Entry 7EU9 (X-ray diffraction, 2.35 A resolution); this record covers chains A and C of the 4 polymer chains in the assembly.

[Chain A]
Protein: Cas12i1 D647A mutant
Organism: Lachnospiraceae bacterium ND2006
Chain sequence (1101 residues; row label = number of the first residue in the row):
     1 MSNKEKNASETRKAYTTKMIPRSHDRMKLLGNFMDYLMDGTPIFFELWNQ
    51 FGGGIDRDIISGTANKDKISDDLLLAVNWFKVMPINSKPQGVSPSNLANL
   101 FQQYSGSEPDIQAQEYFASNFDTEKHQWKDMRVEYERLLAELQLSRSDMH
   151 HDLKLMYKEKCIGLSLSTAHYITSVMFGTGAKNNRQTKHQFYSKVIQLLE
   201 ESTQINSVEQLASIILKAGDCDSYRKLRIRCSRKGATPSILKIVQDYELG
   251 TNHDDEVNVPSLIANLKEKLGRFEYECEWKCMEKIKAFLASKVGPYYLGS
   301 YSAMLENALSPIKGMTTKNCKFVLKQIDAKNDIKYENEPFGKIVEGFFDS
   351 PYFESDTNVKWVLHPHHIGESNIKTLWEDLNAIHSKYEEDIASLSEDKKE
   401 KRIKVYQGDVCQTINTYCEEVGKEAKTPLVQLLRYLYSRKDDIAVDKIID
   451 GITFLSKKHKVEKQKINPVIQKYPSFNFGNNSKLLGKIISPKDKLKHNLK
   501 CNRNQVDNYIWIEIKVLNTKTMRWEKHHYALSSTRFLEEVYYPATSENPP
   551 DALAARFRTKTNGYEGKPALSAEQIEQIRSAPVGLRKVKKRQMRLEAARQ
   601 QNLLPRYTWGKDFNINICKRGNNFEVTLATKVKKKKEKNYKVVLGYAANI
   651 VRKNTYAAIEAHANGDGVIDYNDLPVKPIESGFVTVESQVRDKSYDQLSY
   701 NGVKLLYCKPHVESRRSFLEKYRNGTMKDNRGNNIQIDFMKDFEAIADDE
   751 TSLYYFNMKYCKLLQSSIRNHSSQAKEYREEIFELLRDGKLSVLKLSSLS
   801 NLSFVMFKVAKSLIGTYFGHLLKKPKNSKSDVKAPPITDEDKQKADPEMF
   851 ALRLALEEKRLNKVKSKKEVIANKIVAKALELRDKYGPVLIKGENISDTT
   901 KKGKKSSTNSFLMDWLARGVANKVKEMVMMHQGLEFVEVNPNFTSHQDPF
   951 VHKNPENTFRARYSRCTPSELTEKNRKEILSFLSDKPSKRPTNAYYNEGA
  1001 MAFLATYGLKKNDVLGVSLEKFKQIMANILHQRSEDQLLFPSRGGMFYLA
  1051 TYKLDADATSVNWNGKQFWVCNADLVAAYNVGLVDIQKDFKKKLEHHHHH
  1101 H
Not modelled in the structure: 1-6, 827-833, 1092-1101
Modified / non-standard residues: Mse1, Mse19, Mse27, Mse34, Mse38, Mse83, Mse131, Mse149, Mse156, Mse176, Mse282, Mse304, Mse315, Mse522, Mse593, Mse727, Mse740, Mse758, Mse806, Mse849, Mse913, Mse927, Mse929, Mse930, Mse1001, Mse1026, Mse1046 (selenomethionine)

[Chain C]
Molecule: 40-nt DNA strand
Sequence (40 nucleotides; row label = number of the first residue in the row; numbers below 1 keep their minus sign (DG-8 is residue -8)):
    -8 GGGGGAGCTTGCTATATTCCATTCCTTAATAGAACTAGAC
Not modelled in the structure: -8 to 0

[How chain A and chain C interact]
Pairs across the interface - 70 pairs, chain A then chain C:
  Arg12(A) with DA22(C), hydrogen bond to the base; DG23(C), salt bridge to the phosphate
  Thr168(A) with DG23(C), hydrogen bond to the base
  His170(A) with DG23(C), base contact; DA24(C), base contact
  Tyr171(A) with DG23(C), base contact
  Arg225(A) with DT27(C), salt bridge to the phosphate
  Arg228(A) with DC26(C), phosphate contact; DT27(C), salt bridge to the phosphate
  Arg233(A) with DT27(C), sugar contact; DA28(C), salt bridge to the phosphate
  Lys234(A) with DT27(C), hydrogen bond to the base; DA28(C), sugar contact
  Gly235(A) with DC26(C), sugar contact
  Ala236(A) with DA25(C), base contact
  Thr237(A) with DC26(C), sugar contact
  Ser310(A) with DA20(C), sugar contact; DT21(C), sugar contact
  Lys313(A) with DA20(C), phosphate contact; DT21(C), salt bridge to the phosphate
  Gly314(A) with DA19(C), sugar contact; DA20(C), phosphate contact
  Mse315(A) with DA19(C), sugar contact
  Thr317(A) with DA19(C), phosphate contact; DA20(C), hydrogen bond to the phosphate
  Lys318(A) with DT18(C), base contact; DA19(C), sugar contact
  Lys321(A) with DA19(C), phosphate contact
  Trp361(A) with DA7(C), sugar contact
  His366(A) with DA7(C), salt bridge to the phosphate
  His367(A) with DT6(C), phosphate contact; DA7(C), salt bridge to the phosphate
  Lys426(A) with DT6(C), phosphate contact; DA7(C), phosphate contact
  Thr427(A) with DA5(C), hydrogen bond to the phosphate; DT6(C), hydrogen bond to the phosphate
  Leu429(A) with DT6(C), sugar contact
  Lys472(A) with DT21(C), sugar contact
  Asn477(A) with DA22(C), sugar contact
  Asn481(A) with DA24(C), base contact; DA25(C), hydrogen bond to the base; DC26(C), base contact
  Ser482(A) with DA24(C), hydrogen bond to the base; DA25(C), hydrogen bond to the base
  Lys483(A) with DA22(C), phosphate contact; DG23(C), salt bridge to the phosphate
  Asn614(A) with DA22(C), hydrogen bond to the phosphate
  Lys631(A) with DG23(C), hydrogen bond to the phosphate; DA24(C), salt bridge to the phosphate
  Lys728(A) with DT4(C), salt bridge to the phosphate
  Pro836(A) with DC10(C), sugar contact
  Ile837(A) with DC11(C), sugar contact
  Thr838(A) with DC11(C), phosphate contact; DA12(C), phosphate contact
  Asp839(A) with DC11(C), phosphate contact; DA12(C), hydrogen bond to the phosphate
  Arg853(A) with DA12(C), phosphate contact
  Glu857(A) with DT13(C), sugar contact; DT14(C), phosphate contact
  Arg860(A) with DT14(C), phosphate contact; DC15(C), salt bridge to the phosphate
  Val864(A) with DC15(C), phosphate contact
  Mse913(A) with DC15(C), sugar contact
  Leu916(A) with DC15(C), phosphate contact; DC16(C), phosphate contact
  Arg918(A) with DC16(C), hydrogen bond to the phosphate; DT17(C), salt bridge to the phosphate
  Gly919(A) with DC16(C), hydrogen bond to the phosphate
  Asn922(A) with DT17(C), hydrogen bond to the phosphate
  Lys974(A) with DC3(C), base contact
Other interface residues (no listed pair), chain A (56 interface residues in all): Tyr224, Gln245, Glu306, Ala629, Mse727, Asp742, Leu861, Lys868, Lys905, Ala917
Other interface residues (no listed pair), chain C (26 interface residues in all): DG2, DT8

[In short]
The interface between chain A and chain C involves 56 residues on one side and 26 on the other, with 15
hydrogen bonds and 12 salt bridges. Polar contacts include Arg12(A)-DA22(C), Thr168(A)-DG23(C) and
Lys234(A)-DT27(C).
Here chain A is Cas12i1 D647A mutant (Lachnospiraceae bacterium ND2006) and chain C is a 40-nt DNA strand.
Entry 7EU9 (Crystal structure of the selenomethionine(SeMet)-derived Cas12i1 R-loop complex before target DNA
cleavage) was determined by X-ray diffraction, deposited together with 7D2L, 7D3J and 7D8C.
